PDB entry 1OM7 | X-ray diffraction, 2.80 A resolution | chain A

# Chain A
Protein: Serralysin
Source organism: Pseudomonas sp. 'TAC II 18'
Notes: EC 3.4.24.40
UniProt: O69771 (O69771_9PSED); residues 1-463 here correspond to UniProt positions 18-480 (UniProt number = residue number + 17)
Amino-acid sequence (463 residues; row label = number of the first residue in the row):
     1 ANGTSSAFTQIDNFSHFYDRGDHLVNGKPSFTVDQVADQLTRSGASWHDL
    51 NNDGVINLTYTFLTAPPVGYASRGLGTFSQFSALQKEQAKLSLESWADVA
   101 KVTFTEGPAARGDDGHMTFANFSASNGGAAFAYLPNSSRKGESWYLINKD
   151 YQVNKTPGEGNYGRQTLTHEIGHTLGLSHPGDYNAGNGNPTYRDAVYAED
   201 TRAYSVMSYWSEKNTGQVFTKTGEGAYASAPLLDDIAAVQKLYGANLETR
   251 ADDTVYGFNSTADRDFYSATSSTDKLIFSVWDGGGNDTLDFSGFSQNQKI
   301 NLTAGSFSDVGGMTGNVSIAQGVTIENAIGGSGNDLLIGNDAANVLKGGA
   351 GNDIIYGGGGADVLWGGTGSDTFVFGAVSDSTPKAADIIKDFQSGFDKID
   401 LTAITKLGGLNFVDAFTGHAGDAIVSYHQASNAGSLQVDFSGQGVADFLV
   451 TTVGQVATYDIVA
Unresolved in the structure: 1-2, 50-51, 183-188
Bound ions: Ca2+ site 1: Arg-250, Asp-252, Thr-254, Asp-282, Gly-284, Asp-287; Ca2+ site 2: Gly-331, Gly-333, Asp-335, Gly-348, Ala-350, Asp-353; Ca2+ site 3: Asn-340, Ala-342, Asn-344, Gly-357, Gly-359, Asp-362; Ca2+ site 4: Ala-350, Gly-351, Asp-353, Gly-366, Thr-368, Asp-371; Ca2+ site 5: Gly-358, Gly-359, Gly-360, Asp-362, Asp-380, Asp-387

# In short
Arg-250, Asp-252, Thr-254, Asp-282, Gly-284 and Asp-287 form the Ca2+ site 1. Gly-331, Gly-333, Asp-335,
Gly-348, Ala-350 and Asp-353 form the Ca2+ site 2.
Chain A is Serralysin (Pseudomonas sp. 'TAC II 18'); the structure, CRYSTAL STRUCTURE OF A COLD ADAPTED
ALKALINE PROTEASE FROM PSEUDOMONAS TAC II 18, SOAKED IN 85 ..., was determined by X-ray diffraction together
with 1O0Q, 1O0T, 1OM6, 1OM8 and 1OMJ from the same study.
